PDB entry 1SPB | X-ray diffraction, 2.00 A resolution | chains P and S

# Chain P
Protein: Subtilisin bpn' prosegment
Source organism: Bacillus amyloliquefaciens
UniProtKB: P00782 (SUBT_BACAM); residues 7-77 here correspond to UniProt positions 37-107 (UniProt number = residue number + 30)
Amino-acid sequence (78 residues; each row starts with the number of its first residue; numbering starts at 0):
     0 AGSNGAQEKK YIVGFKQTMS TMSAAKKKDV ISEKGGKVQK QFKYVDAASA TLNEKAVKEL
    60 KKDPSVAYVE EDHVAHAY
Disordered / not traced: 0-6

# Chain S
Protein: Subtilisin bpn'
Source organism: Bacillus amyloliquefaciens
Notes: EC 3.4.21.62
UniProtKB: P00782 (SUBT_BACAM); residues 1-275 here correspond to UniProt positions 108-382 (UniProt number = residue number + 107)
Amino-acid sequence (266 residues; each row starts with the number of its first residue; note: 9 numbers in that range are skipped by the numbering (no residue carries them; nothing is unmodelled there)):
     1 AQSVPYGVSQ IKAPALHSQG YTGSNVKVAV INSGIDSSHP DLNVAGGASF VPSETNPFQD
    61 NNSHGTHVAG TVLA
    84 VAPSASLYAV KVLGADGSGQ YSWIINGIEW AIANNMDVIN MSLGGPSGSA ALKAAVDKAV
   144 ASGVVVVAAA GNEGTSGSSS TVGYPGKYPS VIAVGAVDSS NQRASFSSVG PELDVMAPGV
   204 SIVSTLPGNK YGAKSGTAMA SPHVAGAAAL ILSKHPNWTN TQVRSSLENT TTKLGDSFYY
   264 GKGLINVQAA AQ
Disordered / not traced: 1-2
Sequence notes: engineered mutation Asn-32 (Asp139 in P00782), Asn-43 (Lys150 in P00782), Phe-50 (Met157 in P00782), Leu-73 (Ala180 in P00782), Val-206 (Gln313 in P00782), Lys-217 (Tyr324 in P00782), Ser-218 (Asn325 in P00782), Ala-221 (Ser328 in P00782)
Ion coordination: Na+: Gly-169, Tyr-171, Val-174, Asp-197

# Interface between chain P and chain S
Residue-residue contacts - 62 pairs, chain P then chain S:
  Lys-9(P) with Gln-103(S), hydrogen bond
  Ile-11(P) with Ala-134(S), hydrophobic
  Lys-39(P) with Asn-109(S)
  Phe-41(P) with Ser-105(S); Ile-108(S), hydrophobic; Asn-109(S); Glu-112(S)
  Lys-42(P) with Glu-112(S), hydrogen bond (backbone-side chain); Ala-116(S)
  Tyr-43(P) with Glu-112(S), hydrogen bond (backbone-side chain); Ile-115(S); Ala-116(S), hydrogen bond (side chain-backbone); Lys-141(S)
  Val-44(P) with Glu-112(S), hydrogen bond (backbone-side chain); Ala-134(S); Ala-137(S), hydrophobic; Ala-138(S)
  Ser-48(P) with Ser-105(S)
  Tyr-67(P) with Ala-133(S), hydrophobic; Ala-134(S), hydrogen bond (side chain-backbone)
  Glu-69(P) with Ser-132(S), hydrogen bond; Ala-133(S), hydrogen bond (side chain-backbone); Ala-134(S), hydrogen bond (side chain-backbone)
  Asp-71(P) with Gln-103(S), hydrogen bond; Tyr-104(S), hydrogen bond (side chain-backbone); Ser-105(S), hydrogen bond
  His-72(P) with Gly-102(S); Gln-103(S); Tyr-104(S), hydrogen bond (backbone-backbone); Ser-130(S); Gly-131(S), hydrogen bond (side chain-backbone)
  Val-73(P) with Ser-101(S); Gly-102(S); Tyr-104(S); Gly-128(S)
  Ala-74(P) with Leu-96(S); Gly-100(S); Ser-101(S); Gly-102(S), hydrogen bond (backbone-backbone); Tyr-104(S), hydrophobic; Ile-107(S), hydrophobic; Gly-127(S)
  His-75(P) with Gly-100(S); Leu-126(S); Gly-127(S), hydrogen bond (backbone-backbone)
  Ala-76(P) with His-64(S); Leu-96(S), hydrophobic; Gly-100(S), hydrogen bond (backbone-backbone); Ser-125(S)
  Tyr-77(P) with His-64(S), hydrogen bond (backbone-side chain); Ser-125(S), hydrogen bond (backbone-backbone); Leu-126(S); Gly-127(S); Gly-128(S), hydrogen bond (side chain-backbone); Ala-152(S), hydrophobic; Gly-154(S); Asn-155(S), hydrogen bond (backbone-side chain); Glu-156(S); Gly-166(S); Gly-219(S); Thr-220(S), hydrogen bond (backbone-backbone); Ala-221(S), hydrogen bond (backbone-backbone)
Interface residues without a listed pair, chain P (18 interface residues in all): Ala-46
Interface residues without a listed pair, chain S (40 interface residues in all): Asn-32, Trp-113, Pro-129, Ala-153, Tyr-167, Ser-218

# Overview
Chain P and chain S form an interface of 18 and 40 residues respectively; the contacts include 23 hydrogen
bonds. Polar pairs include Lys-9(P)/Gln-103(S), Lys-42(P)/Glu-112(S) and Tyr-43(P)/Glu-112(S). Gly-169(S),
Tyr-171(S), Val-174(S) and Asp-197(S) form the Na+ site.
Chain P is Subtilisin bpn' prosegment and chain S is Subtilisin bpn', both from Bacillus amyloliquefaciens;
the structure, Subtilisin bpn' prosegment (77 residues) complexed with a mutant subtilisin bpn' (266
residues). crystal ph 4.6. ..., was determined by X-ray diffraction.
